6SG9 - chains CA and DW of the 53 polymer chains in the assembly; structure by electron microscopy, 3.10 A resolution.

# Chain CA
Molecule: 9S rRNA
Source organism: Trypanosoma brucei brucei
Sequence (802 nucleotides; numbered 1 to 802; the number before each row is that of its first residue):
     1 UAAAUUAUGG UCAAUUGUUA GUAUUCAUAU UAAUUUUUUU AAAUGUUUUA UCAUUUUAUA
    61 AAGGUUUAUU UUUGAAAGAU UUUUUGUAUA AAAUUUUAGG AAUAGUUAAU AAUAAUUUAU
   121 AAUUUUGAUU AGAUUGUUUU GUUAAUGCUA UUAGAUGGGU GUGGAAAAAU AAAAAAAAUA
   181 AUUAAUAUAU AUCAAUAAUA AAUUAAAUUA AUCUAUUAGU CAGAAAUGGA UGCCAGCCGU
   241 UGCGGUAAUU UCUAUGCUUU UAAAUAUUAU ACAAUUAUCA UAUUAAAUUG UUAAGUGUUG
   301 AUUUAACCAA UAAAAAUAUA AAUAAUUUUU AUUUGUUUUU AAACACCAUU AGGUAUAUGC
   361 AAAUAUAAAA UUAUAGUAAU UAUAAAUUAU AUUAUAUUAU AUUUAUUCAU AUAAUUAAUA
   421 GGAUAAUAUU UGUAGUUUUU GAUACCAUGA UAAGGAUUAU AAAUUGAAAG UGUUAAUAUC
   481 AUAAUCAAAA UUUAUUAUUU AUAUUAAAUA UGUAUGUGUA GAUAAAAUAA GAAAUUAAAA
   541 AGGUAUUGUU GCCCACCAAU UUUUAAAUUA UAUUAUAUUA UAUUUAUUCA UAUAAUUAAU
   601 AGGAUAAUAU UUGUAGUUUU UGAUACCAUG AUAAGGAUUA UAAAUUGAAA GUGUUAAUAU
   661 CAUAAUCAAA AUUUAUUAUU UAUAUUAAAU AUGUAUGUGU AGAUAAAAUA AGAAAUUAAA
   721 AAGGUAUUGU UGCCCACCAA UUUUUAUAAU AAAAAUAACG UGCAGUAAUU AAUAUAUUUA
   781 UAAAAAUAUA UUUUUUUUUU UA
Unresolved in the structure: 1-383, 530-802

# Chain DW
Name: mS70
Source organism: Trypanosoma brucei brucei
Chain sequence (179 residues; row label = number of the first residue in the row):
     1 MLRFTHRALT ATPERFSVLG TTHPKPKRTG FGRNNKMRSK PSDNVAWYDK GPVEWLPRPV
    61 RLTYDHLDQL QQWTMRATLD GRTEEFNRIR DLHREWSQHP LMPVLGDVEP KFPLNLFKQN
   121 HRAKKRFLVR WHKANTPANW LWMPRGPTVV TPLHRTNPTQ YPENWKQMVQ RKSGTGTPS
Unresolved in the structure: 1-38, 172-179

# Chain CA / chain DW interface
Residue-residue contacts (18):
  U390(CA) - Gln119(DW)  hydrogen bond to the phosphate
  A391(CA) - His121(DW)  salt bridge to the phosphate
  U392(CA) - Lys125(DW)  salt bridge to the phosphate
  U393(CA) - Lys125(DW)  salt bridge to the phosphate
  U395(CA) - Arg122(DW)  hydrogen bond to the base
  A396(CA) - Arg122(DW)  base contact
  U515(CA) - Arg126(DW)  hydrogen bond to the base
  U515(CA) - Arg130(DW)  hydrogen bond to the base
  G516(CA) - Arg122(DW)  hydrogen bond to the sugar
  U517(CA) - Asn120(DW)  phosphate contact
  U517(CA) - Arg122(DW)  salt bridge to the phosphate
  G518(CA) - Arg122(DW)  hydrogen bond to the base
  A527(CA) - Asn115(DW)  sugar contact
  U528(CA) - Pro113(DW)  phosphate contact
  U528(CA) - Leu114(DW)  phosphate contact
  U528(CA) - Asn115(DW)  sugar contact
  A529(CA) - Asn115(DW)  hydrogen bond to the phosphate
  A529(CA) - Leu116(DW)  phosphate contact
Also at the interface, not in a pair above, chain CA (15 interface residues in all): A389, A514
Also at the interface, not in a pair above, chain DW (14 interface residues in all): Lys40, Pro41, Lys118

# Summary
Chain CA and chain DW form an interface of 15 and 14 residues respectively; the contacts include 7 hydrogen
bonds and 4 salt bridges. Polar pairs include U395(CA)-Arg122(DW), U515(CA)-Arg126(DW) and
U515(CA)-Arg130(DW).
Chain CA is 9S rRNA and chain DW is mS70, both from Trypanosoma brucei brucei; the structure, Head domain of
the mt-SSU assemblosome from Trypanosoma brucei, was determined by electron microscopy, deposited together
with 6SGB and 6SGA.
